7XAU - chains B and C of the 6 polymer chains in the assembly; structure by electron microscopy, 2.97 A resolution.

Chain B:
Molecule: Guanine nucleotide-binding protein G(i) subunit alpha-1
Source organism: Homo sapiens
Reference sequence: P63096 (GNAI1_HUMAN); numbering as in UniProt (aligned over 1-354)
Amino-acid sequence (354 residues; row label = number of the first residue in the row):
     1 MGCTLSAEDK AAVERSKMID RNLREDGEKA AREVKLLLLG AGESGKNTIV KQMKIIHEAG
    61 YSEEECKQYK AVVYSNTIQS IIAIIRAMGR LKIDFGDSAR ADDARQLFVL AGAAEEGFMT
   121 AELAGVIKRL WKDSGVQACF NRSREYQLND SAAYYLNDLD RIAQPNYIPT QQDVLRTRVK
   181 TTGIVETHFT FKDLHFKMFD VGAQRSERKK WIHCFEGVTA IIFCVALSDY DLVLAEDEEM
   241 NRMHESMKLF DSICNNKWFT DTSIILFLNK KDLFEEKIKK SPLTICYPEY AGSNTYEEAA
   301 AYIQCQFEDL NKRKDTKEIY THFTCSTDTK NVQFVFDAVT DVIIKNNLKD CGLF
Unresolved in the structure: 1-5, 55-181
Construct notes: conflict Asn47 (Ser in P63096), Ala203 (Gly in P63096), Ser326 (Ala in P63096)
UniProt features mapped onto this chain:
  - region: Lys35 to Lys46, Thr48 (G1 motif), Asp173 to Thr181 (G2 motif), Phe196 to Gly202, Gln204, Arg205 (G3 motif), Ile265 to Asp272 (G4 motif), Thr324, Cys325, Thr327 to Thr329 (G5 motif)
  - binding site (GTP): Glu43 to Lys46, Thr48, Ser151, Leu175 to Thr181, Asp200 to Gly202, Gln204, Asn269 to Asp272
  - binding site (Mg(2+)): Thr181
  - modified residue: Arg178 (ADP-ribosylarginine), Gln204 (Deamidated glutamine), Cys351 (ADP-ribosylcysteine)
  - lipidation: Gly2 (N-myristoyl glycine), Cys3 (S-palmitoyl cysteine)
  - natural variant: Gly40 (G40C: In NEDHISB; G40R: In NEDHISB), Gly45 (G45D: In NEDHISB), Thr48 (T48I: In NEDHISB; T48K: In NEDHISB), Gln52 (Q52P: In NEDHISB), Ser75 (deletion: In NEDHISB; uncertain significance), Gln172 (deletion: In NEDHISB), Asp173 (D173V: In NEDHISB), Glu186 to Phe189 (deletion: In NEDHISB; uncertain significance), Cys224 (C224Y: In NEDHISB), Lys270 (K270N: In NEDHISB; K270R: In NEDHISB), Asp272 (D272G: In NEDHISB), Val332 (V332E: In NEDHISB; uncertain significance)
  - mutagenesis: Gly42 (G42R: Abolishes switch to an activated conformation and dissociation from beta and gamma subunits upon GTP binding. Abolishes interaction with RGS family members), Glu116 (E116L: Enhances interaction (inactive GDP-bound) with RGS14), Gln147 (Q147L: Enhances interaction (inactive GDP-bound) with RGS14), Glu245 (E245L: Enhances interaction (inactive GDP-bound) with RGS14)

Chain C:
Molecule: Guanine nucleotide-binding protein G(I)/G(S)/G(T) subunit beta-1
Source organism: Bos taurus
Reference sequence: P62871 (GBB1_BOVIN); residue numbers follow UniProt; this construct covers 2-340
Amino-acid sequence (354 residues; numbered -10 to 343; the number before each row is that of its first residue; numbers below 1 keep their minus sign (Met-10 is residue -10)):
   -10 MHHHHHHGSL LQSELDQLRQ EAEQLKNQIR DARKACADAT LSQITNNIDP VGRIQMRTRR
    50 TLRGHLAKIY AMHWGTDSRL LVSASQDGKL IIWDSYTTNK VHAIPLRSSW VMTCAYAPSG
   110 NYVACGGLDN ICSIYNLKTR EGNVRVSREL AGHTGYLSCC RFLDDNQIVT SSGDTTCALW
   170 DIETGQQTTT FTGHTGDVMS LSLAPDTRLF VSGACDASAK LWDVREGMCR QTFTGHESDI
   230 NAICFFPNGN AFATGSDDAT CRLFDLRADQ ELMTYSHDNI ICGITSVSFS KSGRLLLAGY
   290 DDFNCNVWDA LKADRAGVLA GHDNRVSCLG VTDDGMAVAT GSWDSFLKIW NGSS
Unresolved in the structure: -10 to 1
Construct notes: initiating methionine (-10); expression tag (-9 to 1, 341-343)
UniProt features mapped onto this chain:
  - modified residue: Ser2 (N-acetylserine), His266 (Phosphohistidine)
Cystine bridges: Cys121-Cys149

Chain B / chain C interface:
Pairs across the interface - 43 pairs, chain B then chain C:
  Val13(B) - Asn88(C)
  Arg15(B) - Val90(C)  hydrogen bond (side chain-backbone)
  Arg15(B) - His91(C)
  Ser16(B) - Asn88(C)
  Ser16(B) - Lys89(C)  hydrogen bond (side chain-backbone)
  Ile19(B) - Lys89(C)
  Ile19(B) - Ala92(C)  hydrophobic
  Asp20(B) - Lys89(C)  salt bridge
  Leu23(B) - Gly53(C)
  Leu23(B) - Leu55(C)
  Leu23(B) - Ile80(C)  hydrophobic
  Leu23(B) - Lys89(C)
  Gly27(B) - Leu55(C)
  Thr182(B) - Asn119(C)
  Gly183(B) - Leu117(C)
  Gly183(B) - Asn119(C)  hydrogen bond (backbone-side chain)
  Ile184(B) - Trp99(C)
  Ile184(B) - Leu117(C)  hydrogen bond (backbone-backbone)
  Phe199(B) - Trp99(C)  hydrophobic
  Gln204(B) - Leu117(C)
  Gln204(B) - Tyr145(C)
  Ser206(B) - Tyr145(C)
  Ser206(B) - Gly162(C)
  Ser206(B) - Asp186(C)
  Glu207(B) - Asp186(C)  hydrogen bond (backbone-side chain)
  Lys210(B) - Tyr145(C)
  Lys210(B) - Met188(C)
  Lys210(B) - Cys204(C)
  Lys210(B) - Asp228(C)  salt bridge
  Lys210(B) - Asn230(C)
  Lys210(B) - Asp246(C)  salt bridge
  Trp211(B) - Leu117(C)  hydrophobic
  Trp211(B) - Tyr145(C)
  His213(B) - Lys57(C)  hydrogen bond (backbone-side chain)
  His213(B) - Tyr59(C)
  His213(B) - Trp332(C)
  Cys214(B) - Gln75(C)
  Cys214(B) - Trp99(C)
  Phe215(B) - Trp99(C)  hydrophobic
  Glu216(B) - Lys57(C)  salt bridge
  Glu216(B) - Trp332(C)
  Trp258(B) - Arg314(C)
  Trp258(B) - Trp332(C)  hydrophobic
Also at the interface, not in a pair above, chain B (24 interface residues in all): Ala12, Asp26, Arg205
Also at the interface, not in a pair above, chain C (29 interface residues in all): Arg52, Asp76, Lys78, Met101, Gly144

Overview:
24 residues of chain B and 29 residues of chain C are in contact; the contacts include 6 hydrogen bonds and 4
salt bridges. Polar contacts include Asp20(B)-Lys89(C), Lys210(B)-Asp228(C) and Lys210(B)-Asp246(C).
Chain B is Guanine nucleotide-binding protein G(i) subunit alpha-1 (Homo sapiens) and chain C is Guanine
nucleotide-binding protein G(I)/G(S)/G(T) subunit beta-1 (Bos taurus); the structure, Structure of
somatostatin receptor 2 bound with octreotide, was determined by electron microscopy together with 7XAT and
7XAV from the same study.
